Entry 8K6D (X-ray diffraction, 1.65 A resolution); this record covers chain A.

[Chain A]
Molecule: 3C-like proteinase nsp5
Source organism: Severe acute respiratory syndrome coronavirus 2
Notes: EC 3.4.22.69
Reference sequence: P0DTD1 (R1AB_SARS2); residues 1-306 here correspond to UniProt positions 3264-3569 (UniProt number = residue number + 3263)
Chain sequence (306 residues; numbered 1 to 306; the number before each row is that of its first residue):
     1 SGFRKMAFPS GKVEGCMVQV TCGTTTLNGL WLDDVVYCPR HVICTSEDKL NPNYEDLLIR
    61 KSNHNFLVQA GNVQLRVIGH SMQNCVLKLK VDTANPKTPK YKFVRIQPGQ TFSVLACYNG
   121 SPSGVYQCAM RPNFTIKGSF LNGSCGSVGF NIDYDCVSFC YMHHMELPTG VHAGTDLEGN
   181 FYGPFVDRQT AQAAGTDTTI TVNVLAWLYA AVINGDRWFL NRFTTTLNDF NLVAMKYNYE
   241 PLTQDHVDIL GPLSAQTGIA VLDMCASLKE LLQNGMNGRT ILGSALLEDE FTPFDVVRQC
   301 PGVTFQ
Unresolved in the structure: 46-50, 302-306
Differences from the reference sequence: engineered mutation Lys49 (Met3312 in P0DTD1), Pro301 (Ser3564 in P0DTD1)
Ligand contacts: WU-04 (J7R; N-[(1S,2R)-2-[[4-bromanyl-2-(methylcarbamoyl)-6-nitro-phenyl]amino]cyclohexyl]isoquinoline-4-carboxamide): Ser1, His41, Phe140, Leu141, Asn142, Gly143, Ser144, Cys145, His163, His164, Met165, Glu166, His172, Val186, Asp187, Arg188, Gln189, Thr190, Gln192
Reported in the primary citation:
  - conformationally variable residues (order/disorder transition): Thr45 to Asn51
  - binding site for WU-04: Met165 (citing earlier work)
  - mutagenesis - L50F/E166V, M165V (more than 20-fold), Q189K: decreased binding to WU-04
  - catalytic residues: Cys145 (citing earlier work)
  - mutagenesis - T25I, T25V, M165V: decreased binding to ensitrelvir
  - mutagenesis - Y54C, S144A, E166Q, L167F, P168DEL, Q192T: decreased binding to all three inhibitors
  - mutagenesis - L50F (1.82 uM-1 min-1): increased catalytic activity
  - mutagenesis - L50F/E166V, H163W, M165Y, E166V, H172Y, Q189DEL, Q192DEL: decreased catalytic activity
  - mutagenesis - Y54C (Tm change 5 degC), H163W (Tm change 5 degC), P168DEL (Tm change 5 degC): decreased stability
  - mutagenesis - L50F, S144A, Q189K: unchanged stability
  - mutagenesis - L50F/E166V: decreased binding to nirmatrelvir
  - mutagenesis - Q189K: unchanged binding to ensitrelvir
  - mutagenesis - Q189K: unchanged binding to nirmatrelvir
  - mutagenesis - L50F: unchanged binding to the three inhibitors

[In short]
Chain A binds WU-04. The paper reports the catalytic residue Cys145; L50F/E166V, H163W and M165Y, among
others, reduce catalytic activity; 18 substitutions were tested in all.
Chain A is 3C-like proteinase nsp5 (Severe acute respiratory syndrome coronavirus 2); the structure, Crystal
structure of SARS-CoV-2 3CLpro M49K/S301P mutant in complex with WU-04, was determined by X-ray diffraction,
deposited together with 8K67, 8K68, 8K6A, 8K6B and 8K6C.
